7TR8 - chains N and R of the 17 polymer chains in the assembly; structure by electron microscopy, 3.60 A resolution.

== Chain N ==
Molecule: Cas7a
Organism: Pyrococcus furiosus DSM 3638
UniProtKB: Q8U333 (Q8U333_PYRFU); numbering as in UniProt (aligned over 1-336)
Chain sequence (336 residues; numbered 1 to 336; the number before each row is that of its first residue):
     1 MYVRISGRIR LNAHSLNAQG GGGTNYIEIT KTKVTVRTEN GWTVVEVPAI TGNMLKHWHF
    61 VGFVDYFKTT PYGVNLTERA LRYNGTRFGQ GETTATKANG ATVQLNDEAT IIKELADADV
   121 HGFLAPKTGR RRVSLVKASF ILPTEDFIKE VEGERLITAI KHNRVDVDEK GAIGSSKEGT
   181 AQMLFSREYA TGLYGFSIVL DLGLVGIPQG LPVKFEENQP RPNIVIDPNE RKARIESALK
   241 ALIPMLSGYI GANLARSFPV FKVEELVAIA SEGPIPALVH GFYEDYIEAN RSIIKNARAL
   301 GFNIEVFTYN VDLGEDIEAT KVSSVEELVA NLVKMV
Unresolved in the structure: 165-179

== Chain R ==
Molecule: crRNA
Organism: Escherichia coli
Sequence (45 nucleotides; row label = number of the first residue in the row):
     1 AUUGAAAGAG UGCUUCCCCA AACCCUUAAC UGGUUGUAAC AGUUG

== Interface between chain N and chain R ==
Contacting residue pairs - 26 pairs, chain N then chain R:
  Asn17(N) with A39(R), phosphate contact
  Ala18(N) with A39(R), sugar contact; C40(R), phosphate contact
  Gln19(N) with A39(R), base contact
  Gly20(N) with A39(R), sugar contact
  Asn53(N) with A38(R), sugar contact
  Gly85(N) with U37(R), phosphate contact; A38(R), phosphate contact
  Thr86(N) with G36(R), sugar contact; U37(R), sugar contact; A38(R), phosphate contact
  Arg87(N) with G36(R), hydrogen bond to the sugar
  Phe88(N) with G36(R), sugar contact
  Gln90(N) with G36(R), base contact
  Leu124(N) with U35(R), base contact; G36(R), sugar contact
  Arg131(N) with G32(R), hydrogen bond to the base; U35(R), sugar contact
  Asn163(N) with U43(R), sugar contact; U44(R), phosphate contact; G45(R), hydrogen bond to the sugar
  Arg164(N) with G42(R), base contact; U43(R), hydrogen bond to the base
  Phe185(N) with U43(R), base contact
  Arg256(N) with A41(R), hydrogen bond to the sugar; G42(R), salt bridge to the phosphate
Other interface residues (no listed pair), chain N (26 interface residues in all): Gly22, Met54, His57, Gly89, Phe123, Arg132, Val133, Ser134, Lys161, Ala252

== Overview ==
Chain N and chain R form an interface of 26 and 12 residues respectively, with 5 hydrogen bonds and 1 salt
bridge. Polar pairs include Arg131(N)-G32(R), Arg164(N)-U43(R) and Arg87(N)-G36(R).
Chain N is Cas7a (Pyrococcus furiosus DSM 3638) and chain R is crRNA (Escherichia coli); the structure,
Cascade complex from type I-A CRISPR-Cas system, was determined by electron microscopy together with 7TR6,
7TR9 and 7TRA from the same study.
